PDB entry 4NDY | X-ray diffraction, 7.00 A resolution (low resolution: residue-level contacts below are approximate; hydrogen-bond / salt-bridge calls are withheld) | chains F and M of the 6 polymer chains in the assembly

Chain F:
Molecule: 26-nt DNA strand
Sequence (26 nucleotides; each row starts with the number of its first residue):
     1 TTTTTTTTTT TTTTTTTTTT TTTTTT

Chain M:
Name: Centromere protein X
From: Homo sapiens
UniProtKB: A8MT69 (CENPX_HUMAN); numbering as in UniProt (aligned over 8-81)
Sequence (74 residues; row label = number of the first residue in the row):
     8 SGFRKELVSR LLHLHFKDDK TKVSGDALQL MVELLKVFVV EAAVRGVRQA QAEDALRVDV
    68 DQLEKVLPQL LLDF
From the paper describing this entry:
  - binding site for the 26-nt DNA strand: Arg11, Arg17
  - binding site for the 26-nt DNA strand: Lys27, Lys29
  - mutagenesis - K12A/H20A/K27A/K29A: abolished binding to the 26-nt DNA strand

How chain F and chain M interact:
Pairs across the interface - 10 pairs, chain F then chain M:
  DT21(F) with Lys29(M); Val30(M); Ser31(M); Gly32(M)
  DT22(F) with Lys29(M); Val30(M)
  DT23(F) with Glu13(M); Ser16(M)
  DT24(F) with Glu13(M); Arg17(M)
Other interface residues (no listed pair), chain M (9 interface residues in all): His20, Leu35

In short:
4 residues of chain F face 9 of chain M across their interface. From the paper: a binding site for the 26-nt
DNA strand at Arg11(M), Arg17(M) and Lys27(M) among others; K12A/H20A/K27A/K29A of chain M abolish binding to
the 26-nt DNA strand.
Here chain F is a 26-nt DNA strand and chain M is Centromere protein X (Homo sapiens). Entry 4NDY (Human
MHF1-MHF2 DNA complex) was determined by X-ray diffraction, deposited together with 4NE1, 4NE3, 4NE5 and 4NE6.
